PDB entry 7U53 | electron microscopy, 4.00 A resolution | chains E and I of the 10 polymer chains in the assembly

# Chain E
Name: Histone H3.2
Organism: Homo sapiens
UniProt: Q71DI3 (H32_HUMAN); residues 1-135 here correspond to UniProt positions 2-136 (UniProt number = residue number + 1)
Amino-acid sequence (135 residues; numbered 1 to 135; the number before each row is that of its first residue):
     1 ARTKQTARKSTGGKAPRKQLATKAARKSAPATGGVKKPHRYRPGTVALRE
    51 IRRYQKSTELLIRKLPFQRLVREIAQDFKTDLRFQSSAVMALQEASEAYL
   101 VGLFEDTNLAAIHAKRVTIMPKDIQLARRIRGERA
Unresolved in the structure: 1-37, 135
Construct notes: engineered mutation Ala110 (Cys111 in Q71DI3)
Curated features (UniProtKB/Swiss-Prot):
  - modified residue: Arg2 (Asymmetric dimethylarginine), Thr3 (Phosphothreonine), Lys4 (Allysine), Gln5 (5-glutamyl dopamine), Thr6 (Phosphothreonine), Arg8 (Citrulline), Lys9 (N6,N6,N6-trimethyllysine), Ser10 (ADP-ribosylserine), Thr11 (Phosphothreonine), Lys14 (N6-(2-hydroxyisobutyryl)lysine), Arg17 (Asymmetric dimethylarginine), Lys18 (N6-(2-hydroxyisobutyryl)lysine), Lys23 (N6-(2-hydroxyisobutyryl)lysine), Arg26 (Citrulline), Lys27 (N6,N6,N6-trimethyllysine), Ser28 (ADP-ribosylserine), Lys36 (N6,N6,N6-trimethyllysine), Lys37 (N6-methyllysine), Tyr41 (Phosphotyrosine), Lys56 (N6,N6,N6-trimethyllysine) and 8 more in UniProt
  - lipidation: Lys18 (N6-decanoyllysine)

# Chain I
Molecule: 147-nt DNA strand
Sequence (147 nucleotides; each row starts with the number of its first residue):
     1 ATCGAGAATCCCGGTGCCGAGGCCGCTCAATTGGTCGTAGACAGCTCTAG
    51 CACCGCTTAAACGCACGTACGCXCTGTCCCCCGCGTTTTAACCGCCAAGG
   101 GGATTACTCCCTAGTCTCCAGGCACGTGTCAGATATATACATCCGAT
Unresolved in the structure: 1, 146-147
Modified positions: 3DR (1',2'-dideoxyribofuranose-5'-phosphate) at position 73

# Interface between chain E and chain I
Contacting residue pairs (15; chain E residue first):
  Tyr41(E) - DA7(I)  hydrogen bond to the phosphate
  Tyr41(E) - DC84(I)  phosphate contact
  Gly44(E) - DG83(I)  hydrogen bond to the phosphate
  Val46(E) - DG83(I)  hydrogen bond to the phosphate
  Ala47(E) - DG83(I)  phosphate contact
  Arg49(E) - DA8(I)  hydrogen bond to the phosphate
  Arg49(E) - DT9(I)  phosphate contact
  Arg63(E) - DA91(I)  phosphate contact
  Arg63(E) - DC92(I)  salt bridge to the phosphate
  Lys64(E) - DC92(I)  hydrogen bond to the phosphate
  Leu65(E) - DC92(I)  hydrogen bond to the phosphate
  Pro66(E) - DA91(I)  phosphate contact
  Arg69(E) - DA91(I)  salt bridge to the phosphate
  Arg83(E) - DG101(I)  salt bridge to the phosphate
  Lys115(E) - DC72(I)  salt bridge to the phosphate
Other interface residues (no listed pair), chain E (18 interface residues in all): His39, Arg40, Arg42, Pro43, Thr45, Lys56
Other interface residues (no listed pair), chain I (12 interface residues in all): DC10, DC82, DG100

# Overview
Chain E and chain I form an interface of 18 and 12 residues respectively; the contacts include 6 hydrogen
bonds and 4 salt bridges. Polar pairs include Tyr41(E)-DA7(I), Gly44(E)-DG83(I) and Val46(E)-DG83(I).
Here chain E is Histone H3.2 (Homo sapiens) and chain I is a 147-nt DNA strand. Entry 7U53 (Nucleosome core
particle with AP-site at SHL0) was determined by electron microscopy (same publication as 7U50, 7U51 and
7U52).
